8F2K - chains E and G of the 7 polymer chains in the assembly; structure by electron microscopy, 2.90 A resolution.

# Chain E
Molecule: ATP synthase subunit beta
From: Saccharomyces cerevisiae
Notes: EC 7.1.2.2
UniProtKB: A0A6A5PX46 (A0A6A5PX46_YEASX); residues 8-476 here correspond to UniProt positions 41-509 (UniProt number = residue number + 33)
Chain sequence (469 residues; numbered 8 to 476; the number before each row is that of its first residue):
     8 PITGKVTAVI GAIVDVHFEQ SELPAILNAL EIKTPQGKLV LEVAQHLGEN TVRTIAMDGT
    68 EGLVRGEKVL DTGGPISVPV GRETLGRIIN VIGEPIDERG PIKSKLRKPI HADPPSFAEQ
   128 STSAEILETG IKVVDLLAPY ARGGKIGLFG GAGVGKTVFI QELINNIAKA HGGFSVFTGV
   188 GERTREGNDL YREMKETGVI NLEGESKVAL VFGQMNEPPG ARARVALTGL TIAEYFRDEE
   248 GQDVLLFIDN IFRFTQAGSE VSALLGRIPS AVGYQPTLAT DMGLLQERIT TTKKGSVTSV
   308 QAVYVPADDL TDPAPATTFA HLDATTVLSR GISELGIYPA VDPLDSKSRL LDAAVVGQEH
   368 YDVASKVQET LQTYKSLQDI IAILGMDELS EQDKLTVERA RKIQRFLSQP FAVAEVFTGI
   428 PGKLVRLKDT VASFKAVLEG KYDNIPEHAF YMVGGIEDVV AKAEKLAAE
Ion coordination: Mg2+: Thr164 (together with ATP)
Ligand contacts:
  - ATP (adenosine-5'-triphosphate): Gly158, Ala159, Gly160, Val161, Gly162, Lys163, Thr164, Val165, Glu189, Arg190, Glu193, Tyr311, Tyr345, Pro346, Phe418, Ala421, Phe424, Thr425
  - Cruentaren A (XBC): Gly160, Arg337, Ser340, Glu341, Leu342, Gly343, Tyr345, Phe424, Thr425, Ile427, Tyr458
What the authors report for this chain:
  - binding site for Cruentaren A: Arg337, Glu341, Tyr345, Phe424

# Chain G
Molecule: ATP synthase subunit gamma
From: Saccharomyces cerevisiae
UniProtKB: A0A6A5Q493 (A0A6A5Q493_YEASX); residues 1-275 here correspond to UniProt positions 34-308 (UniProt number = residue number + 33)
Chain sequence (275 residues; numbered 1 to 275; the number before each row is that of its first residue):
     1 ATLKEVEMRL KSIKNIEKIT KTMKIVASTR LSKAEKAKIS AKKMDEAEQL FYKNAETKNL
    61 DVEATETGAP KELIVAITSD KGLCGSIHSQ LAKAVRRHLN DQPNADIVTI GDKIKMQLLR
   121 THPNNIKLSI NGIGKDAPTF QESALIADKL LSVMKAGTYP KISIFYNDPV SSLSFEPSEK
   181 PIFNAKTIEQ SPSFGKFEID TDANVPRDLF EYTLANQMLT AMAQGYAAEI SARRNAMDNA
   241 SKNAGDMINR YSILYNRTRQ AVITNELVDI ITGAS
Not modelled in the structure: 43-217

# How chain E and chain G interact
Residue-residue contacts (7; chain E residue first):
  Ile275(E) - Thr272(G)
  Pro276(E) - Thr272(G)
  Ala389(E) - Asn243(G)  hydrogen bond (backbone-side chain)
  Ile390(E) - Ala240(G)
  Ile390(E) - Asn243(G)  hydrogen bond (backbone-side chain)
  Ile390(E) - Ala244(G)  hydrophobic
  Ile390(E) - Met247(G)  hydrophobic
Also at the interface, not in a pair above, chain E (7 interface residues in all): Val279, Asp386, Leu391
Also at the interface, not in a pair above, chain G (11 interface residues in all): Arg9, Ile13, Ile16, Met237, Asn265, Ser275

# Summary
The interface between chain E and chain G involves 7 residues on one side and 11 on the other, with 2 hydrogen
bonds. Among the polar pairs are Ala389(E)-Asn243(G) and Ile390(E)-Asn243(G). Bound to chain E: ATP and
Cruentaren A. From the paper: a binding site for Cruentaren A at Arg337(E), Glu341(E) and Tyr345(E) among
others.
Chain E is ATP synthase subunit beta and chain G is ATP synthase subunit gamma, both from Saccharomyces
cerevisiae; the structure, Structure of yeast F1-ATPase, was determined by electron microscopy.
